8SXI - chains E and G of the 12 polymer chains in the assembly; structure by electron microscopy, 4.50 A resolution (low resolution: residue-level contacts below are approximate; hydrogen-bond / salt-bridge calls are withheld).

Chain E:
Molecule: Envelope glycoprotein gp160
From: Human immunodeficiency virus 1
UniProtKB: M4M3Q1 (M4M3Q1_9HIV1); the construct lacks a stretch of the UniProt sequence and is renumbered around it, so the offset changes along the chain: 35-147 = UniProt 31-143; 157-309 = UniProt 144-296; 312-321 = UniProt 297-306; 322-359 = UniProt 308-345; 2 more segments
Sequence (456 residues; each row starts with the number of its first residue; note: 18 numbers in that range are skipped by the numbering (no residue carries them; nothing is unmodelled there)):
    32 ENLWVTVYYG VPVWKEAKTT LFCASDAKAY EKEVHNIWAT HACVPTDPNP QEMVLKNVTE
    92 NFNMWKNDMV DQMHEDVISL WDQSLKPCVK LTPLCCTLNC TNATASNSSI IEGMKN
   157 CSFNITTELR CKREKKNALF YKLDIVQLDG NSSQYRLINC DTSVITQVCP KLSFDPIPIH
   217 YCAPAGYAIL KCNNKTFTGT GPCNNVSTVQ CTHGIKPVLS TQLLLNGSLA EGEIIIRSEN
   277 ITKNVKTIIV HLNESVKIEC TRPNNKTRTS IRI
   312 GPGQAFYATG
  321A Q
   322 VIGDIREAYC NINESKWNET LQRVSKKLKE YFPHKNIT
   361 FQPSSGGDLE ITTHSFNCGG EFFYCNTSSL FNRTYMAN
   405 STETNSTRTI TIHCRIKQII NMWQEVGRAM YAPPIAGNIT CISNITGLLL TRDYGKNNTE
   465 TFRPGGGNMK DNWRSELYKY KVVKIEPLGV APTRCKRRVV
Unresolved in the structure: 405-408
Sequence notes: expression tag (32-34); conflict Ile-68 (Val64 in M4M3Q1), Cys-127 (Val123 in M4M3Q1), Cys-167 (Asp154 in M4M3Q1), Asp-197 (Asn184 in M4M3Q1), Val-204 (Ala191 in M4M3Q1), Leu-208 (Val195 in M4M3Q1), Leu-255 (Val242 in M4M3Q1), Lys-279 (Asn266 in M4M3Q1), Tyr-458 (Gly437 in M4M3Q1), Lys-488 (Glu467 in M4M3Q1), Ile-489 (Val468 in M4M3Q1), Glu-490 (Lys469 in M4M3Q1), Arg-498 (Asn477 in M4M3Q1), Cys-499 (Ala478 in M4M3Q1), Lys-500 (Arg479 in M4M3Q1)
Cystine bridges: Cys-54/Cys-74, Cys-119/Cys-205, Cys-126/Cys-196, Cys-131/Cys-157, Cys-218/Cys-247, Cys-228/Cys-239, Cys-296/Cys-331, Cys-378/Cys-445, Cys-385/Cys-418

Chain G:
Molecule: b12 Heavy Chain
From: Human immunodeficiency virus 1
Sequence (127 residues; row label = number of the first residue in the row; a row labelled like 82A-82C holds insertion residues (82A, then the next letters in order)):
     1 QVQLVQSGAE VKKPGASVKV SCQASGYRFS NFVIHWVRQA PGQRFEWMGW IN
   52A P
    53 YNGNKEFSAK FQDRVTFTAD TSANTAYMEL
82A-82C RSL
    83 RSADTAVYYC ARVGPYSW
100A-100J DDSPQDNYYM
   101 DVWGKGTTVI VSS
Cystine bridges: Cys-22/Cys-92

How chain E and chain G interact:
Residue-residue contacts - 33 pairs, chain E then chain G:
  Lys-178(E) / Pro-100D(G)
  Leu-179(E) / Pro-100D(G)
  Ile-181(E) / Pro-100D(G)
  Ile-194(E) / Pro-100D(G)
  Thr-198(E) / Glu-58(G)
  Ser-365(E) / Asn-31(G)
  Ser-365(E) / Phe-32(G)
  Gly-366(E) / Asn-31(G)
  Gly-366(E) / Phe-32(G)
  Gly-367(E) / Asn-31(G)
  Gly-367(E) / Phe-32(G)
  Gly-367(E) / Pro-97(G)
  Gly-367(E) / Tyr-98(G)
  Gly-367(E) / Asn-100G(G)
  Asp-368(E) / Val-33(G)
  Asp-368(E) / Asn-52(G)
  Asp-368(E) / Asn-100G(G)
  Asp-368(E) / Tyr-100H(G)
  Leu-369(E) / Tyr-98(G)
  Ile-371(E) / Asn-31(G)
  Ile-371(E) / Tyr-53(G)
  Asn-386(E) / Trp-100(G)
  His-417(E) / Trp-100(G)
  Arg-419(E) / Trp-100(G)
  Arg-419(E) / Asp-100B(G)
  Gln-428(E) / Tyr-53(G)
  Gln-428(E) / Asn-54(G)
  Val-430(E) / Asn-54(G)
  Val-430(E) / Asn-56(G)
  Gly-431(E) / Asn-56(G)
  Thr-455(E) / Arg-28(G)
  Gly-470(E) / Arg-28(G)
  Gly-471(E) / Tyr-53(G)
Interface residues without a listed pair, chain E (27 interface residues in all): Val-182, Glu-370, Thr-372, Glu-429, Asp-457, Gly-469, Asn-472

In short:
27 residues of chain E face 16 of chain G across their interface.
Chain E is Envelope glycoprotein gp160 and chain G is b12 Heavy Chain, both from Human immunodeficiency virus
1; the structure, CH505 Disulfide Stapled SOSIP Bound to b12 Fab, was determined by electron microscopy.
